4F8R - chains A and B of the 3 polymer chains in the assembly; structure by X-ray diffraction, 1.64 A resolution.

[Chain A]
Molecule: DNA polymerase
Source organism: Geobacillus kaustophilus
Notes: EC 2.7.7.7
UniProtKB: Q5KWC1 (Q5KWC1_GEOKA); residues 285-876 here correspond to UniProt positions 287-878 (UniProt number = residue number + 2)
Amino-acid sequence (592 residues; each row starts with the number of its first residue):
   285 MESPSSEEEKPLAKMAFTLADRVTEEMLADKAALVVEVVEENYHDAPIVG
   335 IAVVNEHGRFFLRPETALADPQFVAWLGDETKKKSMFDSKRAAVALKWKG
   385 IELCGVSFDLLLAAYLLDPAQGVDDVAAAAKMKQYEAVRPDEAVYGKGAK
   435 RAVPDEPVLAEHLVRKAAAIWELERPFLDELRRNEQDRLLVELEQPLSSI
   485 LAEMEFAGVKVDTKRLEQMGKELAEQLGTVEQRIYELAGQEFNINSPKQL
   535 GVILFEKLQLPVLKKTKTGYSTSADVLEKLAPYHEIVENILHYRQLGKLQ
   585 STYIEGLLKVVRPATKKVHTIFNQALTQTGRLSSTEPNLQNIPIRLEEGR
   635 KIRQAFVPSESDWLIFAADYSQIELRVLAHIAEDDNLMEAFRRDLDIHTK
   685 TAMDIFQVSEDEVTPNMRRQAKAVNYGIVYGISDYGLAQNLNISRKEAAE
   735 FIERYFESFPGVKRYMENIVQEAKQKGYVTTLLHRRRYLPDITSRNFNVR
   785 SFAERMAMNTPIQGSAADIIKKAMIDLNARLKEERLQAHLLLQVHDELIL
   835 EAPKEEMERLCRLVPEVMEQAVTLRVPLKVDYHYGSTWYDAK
Disordered / not traced: 285-297
Construct notes: engineered mutation Ala598 (Asp600 in Q5KWC1), Tyr710 (Phe712 in Q5KWC1)

[Chain B]
Molecule: 9-nt DNA strand
Sequence (9 nucleotides; row label = number of the first residue in the row):
    21 CCTGACTCX
Modified / non-standard residues: DDG (2',3'-dideoxy-guanosine-5'-monophosphate) at position 29

[Interface between chain A and chain B]
Contacting residue pairs (31):
  Pro531(A) - DG24(B)  phosphate contact
  Pro531(A) - DA25(B)  sugar contact
  Thr550(A) - DG24(B)  hydrogen bond to the phosphate
  Lys551(A) - DT23(B)  salt bridge to the phosphate
  Thr552(A) - DT23(B)  phosphate contact
  Thr552(A) - DG24(B)  hydrogen bond to the phosphate
  Ser555(A) - DA25(B)  phosphate contact
  Thr556(A) - DA25(B)  hydrogen bond to the phosphate
  Ser557(A) - DA25(B)  phosphate contact
  Ala558(A) - DC26(B)  hydrogen bond to the phosphate
  Leu575(A) - DC26(B)  phosphate contact
  Arg578(A) - DA25(B)  hydrogen bond to the phosphate
  Arg578(A) - DC26(B)  salt bridge to the phosphate
  Gln579(A) - DT27(B)  phosphate contact
  Lys582(A) - DC26(B)  base contact
  Tyr587(A) - DT27(B)  hydrogen bond to the sugar
  Arg615(A) - DDG_29(B)  base contact
  Gln624(A) - DC28(B)  sugar contact
  Asn625(A) - DT27(B)  hydrogen bond to the base
  Asn625(A) - DC28(B)  sugar contact
  Ile626(A) - DC28(B)  sugar contact
  Pro627(A) - DT27(B)  phosphate contact
  Pro627(A) - DC28(B)  phosphate contact
  Ile628(A) - DC28(B)  hydrogen bond to the phosphate
  Ile628(A) - DDG_29(B)  phosphate contact
  Arg629(A) - DC28(B)  hydrogen bond to the phosphate
  Arg629(A) - DDG_29(B)  salt bridge to the phosphate
  Gln797(A) - DDG_29(B)  base contact
  Val828(A) - DDG_29(B)  sugar contact
  His829(A) - DDG_29(B)  sugar contact
  Asp830(A) - DDG_29(B)  sugar contact
Also at the interface, not in a pair above, chain A (26 interface residues in all): Arg637, Tyr714

[Overview]
26 residues of chain A and 7 residues of chain B are in contact, with 9 hydrogen bonds and 3 salt bridges.
Among the polar pairs are Asn625(A)-DT27(B), Tyr587(A)-DT27(B) and Thr550(A)-DG24(B).
Here chain A is DNA polymerase (Geobacillus kaustophilus) and chain B is a 9-nt DNA strand. Entry 4F8R
(Bacillus DNA Polymerase I Large Fragment complex 7) was determined by X-ray diffraction.
